Entry 4DMV (X-ray diffraction, 1.50 A resolution); this record covers chain A.

== Chain A ==
Name: Toxin A
From: Clostridium difficile
Notes: EC 2.4.1.-; fragment: Glucosyltransferase domain
Reference sequence: P16154 (TOXA_CLODI); residues 1-541 here = UniProt positions 1-541
Amino-acid sequence (556 residues; each row starts with the number of its first residue; numbers below 1 keep their minus sign (Met-14 is residue -14)):
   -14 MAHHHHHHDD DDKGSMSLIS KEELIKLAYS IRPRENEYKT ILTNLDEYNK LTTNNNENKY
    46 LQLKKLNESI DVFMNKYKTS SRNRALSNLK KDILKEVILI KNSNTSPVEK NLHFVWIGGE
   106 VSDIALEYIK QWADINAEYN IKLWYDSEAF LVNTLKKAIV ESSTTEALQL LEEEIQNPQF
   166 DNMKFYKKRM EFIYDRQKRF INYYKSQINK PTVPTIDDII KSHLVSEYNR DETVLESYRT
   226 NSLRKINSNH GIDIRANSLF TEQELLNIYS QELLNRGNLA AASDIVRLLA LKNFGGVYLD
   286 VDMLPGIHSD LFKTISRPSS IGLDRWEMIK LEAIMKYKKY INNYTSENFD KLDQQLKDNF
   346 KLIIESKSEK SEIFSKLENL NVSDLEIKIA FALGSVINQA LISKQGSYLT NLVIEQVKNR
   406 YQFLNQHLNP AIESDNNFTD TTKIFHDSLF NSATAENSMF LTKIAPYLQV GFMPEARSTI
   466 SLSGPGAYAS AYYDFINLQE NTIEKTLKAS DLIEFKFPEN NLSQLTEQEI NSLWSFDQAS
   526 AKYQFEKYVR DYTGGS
Unresolved in the structure: -14 to 1, 539-541
Sequence notes: expression tag (-14 to 0)
What the authors report for this chain:
  - mutagenesis - Y283A/D285A/D287A: abolished binding to UDP-glucose
  - conformationally variable residues (loop rearrangement, order/disorder transition): Leu510 to Gln523
  - mutagenesis - W101A (400-fold): decreased catalytic activity (citing earlier work)
  - catalytic residues: Asp269, Arg272, Tyr283, Asn383 (by similarity / conservation)
  - mutagenesis - Y283A/D285A/D287A: unchanged stability

== Overview ==
From the paper: catalytic residues Asp269, Arg272 and Tyr283 among others; Y283A/D285A/D287A abolish binding
to UDP-glucose.
Chain A is Toxin A (Clostridium difficile); the structure, Crystal structure of the GT domain of Clostridium
difficile Toxin A, was determined by X-ray diffraction together with 4DMW from the same study.
